Entry 4NU6 (X-ray diffraction, 2.65 A resolution); this record covers chains A and B.

Chain A (and B):
Molecule: Phosphonate dehydrogenase
Organism: Pseudomonas stutzeri
Notes: EC 1.20.1.1; chain B of this document is another copy of the same molecule, construct and numbering; everything in this record applies to it too
UniProtKB: O69054 (PTXD_PSEST); numbering as in UniProt (aligned over 1-329)
Amino-acid sequence (329 residues; numbered 1 to 329; the number before each row is that of its first residue):
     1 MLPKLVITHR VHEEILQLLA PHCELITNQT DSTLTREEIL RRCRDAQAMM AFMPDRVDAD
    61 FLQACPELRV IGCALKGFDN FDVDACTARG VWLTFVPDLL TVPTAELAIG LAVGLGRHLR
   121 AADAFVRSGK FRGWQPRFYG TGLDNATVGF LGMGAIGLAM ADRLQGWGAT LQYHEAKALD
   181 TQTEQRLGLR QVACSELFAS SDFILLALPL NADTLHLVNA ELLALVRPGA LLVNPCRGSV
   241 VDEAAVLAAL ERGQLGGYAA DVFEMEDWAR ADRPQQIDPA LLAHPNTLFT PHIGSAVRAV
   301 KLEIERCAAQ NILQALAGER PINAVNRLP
Differences from the reference sequence: conflict Glu-13 (Asp in O69054), Ile-26 (Met in O69054), Ile-71 (Val in O69054), Lys-130 (Glu in O69054), Arg-132 (Gln in O69054), Arg-137 (Gln in O69054), Phe-150 (Ile in O69054), Leu-215 (Gln in O69054), Gln-275 (Arg in O69054), Gln-276 (Leu in O69054), Leu-313 (Ile in O69054), Ala-315 (Val in O69054), Glu-319 (Ala in O69054), Val-325 (Ala in O69054); engineered mutation Lys-301 (Arg in O69054)
Residues lining bound ligands: NAD (nicotinamide-adenine-dinucleotide): Lys-76, Gly-77, Asp-79, Leu-100, Thr-101, Thr-104, Leu-151, Gly-152, Met-153, Gly-154, Ala-155, Ile-156, Gly-157, His-174, Glu-175, Ala-176, Lys-177, Ala-207, Leu-208, Pro-209, Leu-210, Asp-213, Thr-214, Leu-217, Pro-235, Cys-236, Arg-237, Asp-261, Val-262, His-292, Gly-294, Ser-295
Curated features (UniProtKB/Swiss-Prot):
  - active site: Arg-237, Glu-266, His-292 (Proton donor)
  - binding site (NAD(+)): Ala-155, Ile-156, Glu-175, Pro-235 to Arg-237, Asp-261, His-292 to Ser-295
Reported in the primary citation:
  - mutagenesis - R301K: increased catalytic activity (citing earlier work)
  - conformationally variable residues (order/disorder transition): Lys-301
  - mutagenesis - H292A, H292G: abolished catalytic activity
  - catalytic residues: His-292 (proposed by the authors, not directly observed)

Interface between chain A and chain B:
Contacting residue pairs (96):
  His-9(A) / Trp-134(B)
  Asp-31(A) / Pro-136(B)
  Met-53(A) / Trp-134(B)  hydrophobic
  Pro-54(A) / Trp-134(B)
  Val-102(A) / Asp-144(B)
  Pro-103(A) / Arg-117(B)  hydrogen bond (backbone-side chain)
  Glu-106(A) / Val-113(B)
  Glu-106(A) / Gly-142(B)
  Glu-106(A) / Leu-143(B)  hydrogen bond (side chain-backbone)
  Glu-106(A) / Asp-144(B)  hydrogen bond (side chain-backbone)
  Glu-106(A) / Trp-167(B)
  Leu-107(A) / Arg-117(B)
  Gly-110(A) / Val-113(B)
  Leu-111(A) / Leu-119(B)  hydrophobic
  Val-113(A) / Glu-106(B)
  Val-113(A) / Gly-110(B)
  Arg-117(A) / Pro-103(B)  hydrogen bond (side chain-backbone)
  Arg-117(A) / Leu-107(B)
  Arg-117(A) / Ile-293(B)  hydrogen bond (side chain-backbone)
  Arg-117(A) / Gly-294(B)  hydrogen bond (side chain-backbone)
  Leu-119(A) / Leu-119(B)  hydrophobic
  Leu-119(A) / Thr-290(B)
  Arg-120(A) / Asp-123(B)  salt bridge
  Arg-120(A) / Arg-127(B)
  Ala-122(A) / Phe-289(B)
  Ala-122(A) / Pro-291(B)
  Asp-123(A) / Arg-120(B)  salt bridge
  Asp-123(A) / Leu-288(B)
  Asp-123(A) / Phe-289(B)  hydrogen bond (side chain-backbone)
  Phe-125(A) / Pro-291(B)  hydrophobic
  Val-126(A) / Ile-277(B)  hydrophobic
  Val-126(A) / Leu-282(B)
  Val-126(A) / Phe-289(B)  hydrophobic
  Val-126(A) / Thr-290(B)
  Val-126(A) / Pro-291(B)
  Arg-127(A) / Arg-120(B)
  Arg-127(A) / Leu-282(B)
  Gly-129(A) / Leu-282(B)
  Phe-131(A) / Met-265(B)
  Phe-131(A) / Pro-291(B)
  Arg-132(A) / Met-265(B)
  Arg-132(A) / Gln-275(B)  hydrogen bond (side chain-backbone)
  Gly-133(A) / Met-265(B)
  Trp-134(A) / Met-53(B)
  Trp-134(A) / Pro-54(B)
  Trp-134(A) / Glu-266(B)
  Trp-134(A) / His-292(B)
  Trp-134(A) / Lys-301(B)
  Phe-138(A) / Ile-293(B)  hydrophobic
  Tyr-139(A) / Ala-296(B)
  Tyr-139(A) / Arg-298(B)
  Tyr-139(A) / Lys-301(B)
  Gly-140(A) / Ala-296(B)  hydrogen bond (backbone-backbone)
  Gly-140(A) / Val-297(B)
  Gly-142(A) / Glu-106(B)
  Leu-143(A) / Glu-106(B)  hydrogen bond (backbone-side chain)
  Asp-144(A) / Val-102(B)
  Asp-144(A) / Glu-106(B)  hydrogen bond (backbone-side chain)
  Arg-163(A) / Arg-163(B)
  Arg-163(A) / Gly-166(B)
  Arg-163(A) / Trp-167(B)  hydrogen bond (backbone-side chain)
  Gly-166(A) / Asp-162(B)
  Gly-166(A) / Arg-163(B)
  Trp-167(A) / Glu-106(B)
  Trp-167(A) / Ile-109(B)  hydrophobic
  Trp-167(A) / Arg-163(B)  hydrogen bond (side chain-backbone)
  Phe-263(A) / Val-126(B)  hydrophobic
  Phe-263(A) / Phe-131(B)  hydrophobic
  Met-265(A) / Phe-131(B)
  Met-265(A) / Arg-132(B)
  Glu-266(A) / Phe-131(B)
  Ile-277(A) / Val-126(B)  hydrophobic
  Leu-282(A) / Val-126(B)
  Leu-282(A) / Arg-127(B)
  Leu-288(A) / Asp-123(B)
  Phe-289(A) / Ala-122(B)
  Phe-289(A) / Asp-123(B)  hydrogen bond (backbone-side chain)
  Phe-289(A) / Val-126(B)  hydrophobic
  Thr-290(A) / Leu-119(B)
  Thr-290(A) / Ala-122(B)
  Thr-290(A) / Val-126(B)
  Pro-291(A) / Ala-122(B)
  Pro-291(A) / Phe-125(B)  hydrophobic
  Pro-291(A) / Val-126(B)
  Pro-291(A) / Phe-131(B)  hydrophobic
  His-292(A) / Trp-134(B)
  Ile-293(A) / Arg-117(B)  hydrogen bond (backbone-side chain)
  Ile-293(A) / Ala-122(B)  hydrophobic
  Gly-294(A) / Arg-117(B)  hydrogen bond (backbone-side chain)
  Ala-296(A) / Tyr-139(B)
  Ala-296(A) / Gly-140(B)  hydrogen bond (backbone-backbone)
  Val-297(A) / Arg-117(B)
  Val-297(A) / Gly-140(B)
  Arg-298(A) / Tyr-139(B)
  Arg-298(A) / Gly-140(B)
  Lys-301(A) / Tyr-139(B)
Other interface residues (no listed pair), chain A (55 interface residues in all): Thr-33, Phe-52, Ile-109, Arg-137, Asp-162, Ser-295
Other interface residues (no listed pair), chain B (57 interface residues in all): His-9, Phe-52, Leu-111, Gly-129, Gly-133, Arg-137, Phe-138, Phe-263, Trp-268, Gln-276, Ser-295

Summary:
55 residues of chain A face 57 of chain B across their interface, with 17 hydrogen bonds and 2 salt bridges.
Among the polar pairs are Arg-120(A)/Asp-123(B), Pro-103(A)/Arg-117(B) and Glu-106(A)/Leu-143(B). Ligands of
chain A: NAD. The paper reports the catalytic residue His-292(A); H292A and H292G of chain A abolish catalytic
activity.
Chain A and chain B are both Phosphonate dehydrogenase (Pseudomonas stutzeri); the structure, Crystal
Structure of PTDH R301K, was determined by X-ray diffraction together with 4NU5 from the same study.
